PDB entry 2XO7 | X-ray diffraction, 2.85 A resolution | chains A and B of the 3 polymer chains in the assembly

# Chain A
Protein: DNA polymerase I
From: Geobacillus stearothermophilus
Notes: EC 2.7.7.7
UniProt: C3IXT2 (C3IXT2_9BACI); numbering as in UniProt (aligned over 297-876)
Chain sequence (580 residues; row label = number of the first residue in the row):
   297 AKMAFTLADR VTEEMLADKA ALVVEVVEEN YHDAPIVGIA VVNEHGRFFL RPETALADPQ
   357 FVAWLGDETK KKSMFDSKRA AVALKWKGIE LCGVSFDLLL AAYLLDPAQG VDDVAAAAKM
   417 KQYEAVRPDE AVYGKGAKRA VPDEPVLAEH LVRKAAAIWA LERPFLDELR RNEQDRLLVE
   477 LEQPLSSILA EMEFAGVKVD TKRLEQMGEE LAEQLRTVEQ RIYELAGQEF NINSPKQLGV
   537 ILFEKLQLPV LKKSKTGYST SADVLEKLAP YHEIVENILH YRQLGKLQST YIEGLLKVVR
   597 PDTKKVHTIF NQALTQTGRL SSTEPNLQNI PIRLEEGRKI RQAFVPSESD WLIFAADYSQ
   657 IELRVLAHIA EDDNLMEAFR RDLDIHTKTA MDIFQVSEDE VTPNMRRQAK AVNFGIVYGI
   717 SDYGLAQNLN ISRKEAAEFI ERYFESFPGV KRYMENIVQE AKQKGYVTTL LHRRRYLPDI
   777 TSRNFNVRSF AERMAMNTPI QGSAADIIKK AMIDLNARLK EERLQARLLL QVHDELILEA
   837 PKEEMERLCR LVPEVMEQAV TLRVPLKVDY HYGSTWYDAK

# Chain B
Molecule: 10-nt DNA strand
Sequence (10 nucleotides; numbered 20 to 29; the number before each row is that of its first residue):
    20 GACCATXCCT
Modified positions: 47C (2'-deoxy-N-(prop-2-en-1-yloxy)cytidine 5'-(dihydrogen phosphate)) at position 26

# How chain A and chain B interact
Pairs across the interface - 28 pairs, chain A then chain B:
  Lys431(A) - DA21(B)  phosphate contact
  Ser550(A) - DA24(B)  phosphate contact
  Lys551(A) - DC23(B)  salt bridge to the phosphate
  Lys551(A) - DA24(B)  hydrogen bond to the phosphate
  Thr552(A) - DC23(B)  phosphate contact
  Thr552(A) - DA24(B)  hydrogen bond to the phosphate
  Ser555(A) - DT25(B)  phosphate contact
  Thr556(A) - DT25(B)  hydrogen bond to the phosphate
  Ser557(A) - DT25(B)  phosphate contact
  Ser557(A) - 47C_26(B)  phosphate contact
  Ala558(A) - 47C_26(B)  hydrogen bond to the phosphate
  Arg578(A) - DT25(B)  hydrogen bond to the phosphate
  Arg578(A) - 47C_26(B)  salt bridge to the phosphate
  Lys582(A) - 47C_26(B)  base contact
  Tyr587(A) - DC27(B)  sugar contact
  Arg615(A) - DT29(B)  hydrogen bond to the base
  Gln624(A) - DC28(B)  sugar contact
  Asn625(A) - DC27(B)  hydrogen bond to the base
  Asn625(A) - DC28(B)  sugar contact
  Ile626(A) - DC28(B)  sugar contact
  Pro627(A) - DC27(B)  phosphate contact
  Pro627(A) - DC28(B)  phosphate contact
  Ile628(A) - DC28(B)  hydrogen bond to the phosphate
  Ile628(A) - DT29(B)  phosphate contact
  Arg629(A) - DC28(B)  salt bridge to the phosphate
  Val828(A) - DT29(B)  sugar contact
  His829(A) - DT29(B)  sugar contact
  Asp830(A) - DT29(B)  phosphate contact
Also at the interface, not in a pair above, chain A (25 interface residues in all): Ala433, Pro531, Tyr554, Gln579
Also at the interface, not in a pair above, chain B (9 interface residues in all): DG20

# Summary
The interface between chain A and chain B involves 25 residues on one side and 9 on the other, with 8 hydrogen
bonds and 3 salt bridges. Polar contacts include Arg615(A)-DT29(B), Asn625(A)-DC27(B) and Lys551(A)-DA24(B).
Chain A is DNA polymerase I (Geobacillus stearothermophilus) and chain B is a 10-nt DNA strand; the structure,
Crystal structure of a dA:O-allylhydroxylamine-dC basepair in complex with fragment DNA polymerase I from
Bacillus stearothermophilus, was determined by X-ray diffraction.
